PDB entry 8TCG | electron microscopy, 3.40 A resolution | chains A and C of the 3 polymer chains in the assembly

[Chain A]
Name: Integrin alpha-V heavy chain
From: Homo sapiens
UniProtKB: P06756 (ITAV_HUMAN); the construct has insertions or renumbered stretches relative to UniProt, so the offset changes along the chain: 1-399 = UniProt 31-429; 401-440 = UniProt 430-469
Amino-acid sequence (440 residues; each row starts with the number of its first residue):
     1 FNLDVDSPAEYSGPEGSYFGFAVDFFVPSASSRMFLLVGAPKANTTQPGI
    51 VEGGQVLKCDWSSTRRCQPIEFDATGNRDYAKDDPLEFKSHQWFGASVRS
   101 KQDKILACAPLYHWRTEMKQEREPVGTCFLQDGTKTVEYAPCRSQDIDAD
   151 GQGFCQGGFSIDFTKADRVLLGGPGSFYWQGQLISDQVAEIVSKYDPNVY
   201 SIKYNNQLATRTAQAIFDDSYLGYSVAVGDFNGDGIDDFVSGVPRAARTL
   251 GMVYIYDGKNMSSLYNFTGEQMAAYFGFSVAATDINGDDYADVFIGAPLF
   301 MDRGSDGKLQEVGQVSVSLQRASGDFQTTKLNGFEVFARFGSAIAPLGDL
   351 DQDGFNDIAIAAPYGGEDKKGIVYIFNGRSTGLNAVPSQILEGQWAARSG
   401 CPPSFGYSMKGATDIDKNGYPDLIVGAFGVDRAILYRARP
Cystine bridges: C59-C67, C108-C128, C142-C155
Covalently attached groups: N-acetylglucosamine (NAG) linked to N44, N260, N266
Construct notes: insertion (400); conflict C401 (Met430 in P06756)
Bound ions: Ca2+ site 1: N232, D234, I236, D238; Ca2+ site 2: D284, N286, D288, Y290, D292; Ca2+ site 3: D349, D351, D353, F355, D357; Ca2+ site 4: D414, D416, N418, Y420, D422

[Chain C]
Name: Minibinder B6_BP_dslf
From: synthetic construct
Amino-acid sequence (72 residues; each row starts with the number of its first residue):
     3 CVVRFVFRGDLAELMLRAVKDHLKKEGPHWNITSTNNGKELVVRGIHESD
    53 AKRIAKWVEKRFPRVHTETQCD
Cystine bridges: C3-C73
Bound ions: Mn2+: D12 (shared with 3 residues of chain B)
Reported in the primary citation:
  - Mn2+ coordination: D12

[Interface between chain A and chain C]
Residue-residue contacts - 9 pairs, chain A then chain C:
  D150(A) with P65(C); R66(C)
  Y178(A) with R10(C); R66(C)
  Q180(A) with R10(C)
  A213(A) with R10(C), hydrogen bond (backbone-side chain)
  Q214(A) with R10(C)
  A215(A) with R10(C)
  D218(A) with R10(C), salt bridge
Also at the interface, not in a pair above, chain A (10 interface residues in all): D148, A149, T212
Also at the interface, not in a pair above, chain C (5 interface residues in all): V8, G11
The authors on this interface:
  - pairs named by the authors: D218(A)-R10(C) (hydrogen bond)
  - interface residues, chain C: R10(C)

[Overview]
10 residues of chain A face 5 of chain C across their interface, with 1 hydrogen bond and 1 salt bridge. Polar
contacts include D218(A)-R10(C) and A213(A)-R10(C). The paper describes a hydrogen bond between D218(A) and
R10(C). N-acetylglucosamine is covalently linked to N44(A), N260(A) and N266(A). The paper reports the
interface residue R10(C); Mn2+ coordination by D12(C).
Here chain A is Integrin alpha-V heavy chain (Homo sapiens) and chain C is Minibinder B6_BP_dslf (synthetic
construct). Entry 8TCG (Integrin alpha-v beta-6 in complex with minibinder B6_BP_dslf) was determined by
electron microscopy, deposited together with 8TCF, 7LMV and 7LMX.
